9EK6 - chains G and H of the 4 polymer chains in the assembly; structure by X-ray diffraction, 2.22 A resolution.

Chain G:
Protein: TCR alpha
From: Homo sapiens
Chain sequence (204 residues; numbered 0 to 203; the number before each row is that of its first residue; numbering starts at 0):
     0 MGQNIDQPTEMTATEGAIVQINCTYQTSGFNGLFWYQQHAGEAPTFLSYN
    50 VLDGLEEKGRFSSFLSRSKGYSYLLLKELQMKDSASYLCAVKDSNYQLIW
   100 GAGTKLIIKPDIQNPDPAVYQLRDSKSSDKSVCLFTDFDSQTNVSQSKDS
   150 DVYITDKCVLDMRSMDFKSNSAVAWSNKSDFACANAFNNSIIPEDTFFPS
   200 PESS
Disordered / not traced: 0, 202-203
Disulfide bonds: Cys-22/Cys-88, Cys-132/Cys-182

Chain H:
Protein: TCR beta
From: Homo sapiens
Chain sequence (246 residues; row label = number of the first residue in the row; numbering starts at 0):
     0 MNAGVTQTPKFQVLKTGQSMTLQCAQDMNHNSMYWYRQDPGMGLRLIYYS
    50 ASEGTTDKGEVPNGYNVSRLNKREFSLRLESAAPSQTSVYFCASSVWTGE
   100 GSGELFFGEGSRLTVLEDLKNVFPPEVAVFEPSEAEISHTQKATLVCLAT
   150 GFYPDHVELSWWVNGKEVHSGVCTDPQPLKEQPALNDSRYALSSRLRVSA
   200 TFWQNPRNHFRCQVQFYGLSENDEWTQDRAKPVTQIVSAEAWGRAD
Disordered / not traced: 0, 245
Disulfide bonds: Cys-23/Cys-91, Cys-146/Cys-211
Metal / ion sites: Ca2+: Tyr-47, Pro-61, Tyr-64

Chain G / chain H interface:
Cross-chain cystine bridges: Cys-157(G)/Cys-172(H)
Pairs across the interface (89; chain G residue first):
  Phe-33(G) / Gly-100(H)
  Phe-33(G) / Ser-101(H)
  Phe-33(G) / Gly-102(H)
  Tyr-35(G) / Glu-103(H)
  Tyr-35(G) / Leu-104(H)  hydrogen bond (side chain-backbone)
  Gln-37(G) / Gln-37(H)  hydrogen bond
  Gln-37(G) / Phe-90(H)
  Glu-41(G) / Phe-90(H)
  Ala-42(G) / Phe-90(H)  hydrophobic
  Ala-42(G) / Phe-106(H)  hydrophobic
  Ala-42(G) / Gly-107(H)
  Pro-43(G) / Phe-106(H)
  Phe-45(G) / Glu-103(H)
  Tyr-48(G) / Gly-100(H)
  Tyr-48(G) / Ser-101(H)
  Lys-91(G) / Gly-100(H)  hydrogen bond (side chain-backbone)
  Lys-91(G) / Gly-102(H)  hydrogen bond (side chain-backbone)
  Tyr-95(G) / Gly-98(H)
  Leu-97(G) / Leu-104(H)  hydrophobic
  Trp-99(G) / Tyr-35(H)
  Trp-99(G) / Gly-42(H)
  Trp-99(G) / Leu-43(H)
  Trp-99(G) / Phe-106(H)  hydrophobic
  Gly-100(G) / Gly-42(H)
  Ala-101(G) / Met-41(H)
  Ala-101(G) / Gly-42(H)
  Asp-115(G) / His-138(H)  salt bridge
  Asp-115(G) / Thr-139(H)
  Tyr-119(G) / Ser-132(H)
  Tyr-119(G) / Ala-134(H)
  Tyr-119(G) / Glu-135(H)
  Tyr-119(G) / His-138(H)
  Tyr-119(G) / Thr-139(H)
  Gln-120(G) / Ser-132(H)
  Leu-121(G) / Phe-129(H)
  Leu-121(G) / Glu-130(H)
  Leu-121(G) / Thr-143(H)
  Leu-121(G) / Val-145(H)  hydrophobic
  Arg-122(G) / Phe-129(H)
  Arg-122(G) / Glu-130(H)  salt bridge
  Arg-122(G) / Pro-131(H)  hydrogen bond (side chain-backbone)
  Arg-122(G) / Trp-202(H)
  Arg-122(G) / Arg-243(H)
  Ser-124(G) / Val-128(H)
  Ser-124(G) / Phe-129(H)
  Ser-127(G) / Ala-127(H)
  Ser-127(G) / Phe-129(H)
  Lys-129(G) / Phe-129(H)
  Lys-129(G) / Leu-147(H)
  Lys-129(G) / Thr-149(H)
  Val-131(G) / Phe-129(H)  hydrophobic
  Val-131(G) / Leu-147(H)  hydrophobic
  Leu-133(G) / Thr-143(H)
  Thr-135(G) / Arg-196(H)
  Asp-136(G) / Thr-139(H)
  Asp-136(G) / Arg-196(H)  salt bridge
  Tyr-152(G) / Leu-178(H)  hydrophobic
  Tyr-152(G) / Glu-180(H)
  Ile-153(G) / Leu-178(H)
  Thr-154(G) / Asp-174(H)
  Thr-154(G) / Ser-192(H)  hydrogen bond
  Thr-154(G) / Arg-194(H)
  Asp-155(G) / Arg-194(H)
  Cys-157(G) / Cys-172(H)  disulfide
  Cys-157(G) / Thr-173(H)
  Cys-157(G) / Arg-194(H)
  Val-158(G) / Cys-172(H)  hydrogen bond (backbone-side chain)
  Leu-159(G) / Gly-170(H)
  Leu-159(G) / Cys-172(H)  hydrophobic
  Leu-159(G) / Arg-194(H)
  Leu-159(G) / Arg-196(H)
  Asp-160(G) / Gly-170(H)  hydrogen bond (backbone-backbone)
  Met-161(G) / Lys-141(H)
  Met-161(G) / Arg-196(H)
  Met-161(G) / Val-197(H)
  Met-161(G) / Ser-198(H)
  Arg-162(G) / Ser-169(H)  hydrogen bond (backbone-side chain)
  Met-164(G) / Lys-141(H)
  Phe-166(G) / Lys-141(H)
  Phe-166(G) / Arg-196(H)
  Ser-168(G) / Arg-196(H)  hydrogen bond
  Ser-170(G) / Arg-194(H)  hydrogen bond
  Ala-171(G) / Arg-194(H)
  Val-172(G) / Arg-194(H)
  Trp-174(G) / Leu-147(H)  hydrophobic
  Trp-174(G) / Thr-149(H)
  Trp-174(G) / Ala-190(H)  hydrophobic
  Phe-196(G) / His-138(H)
  Pro-198(G) / Ala-134(H)  hydrophobic
Other interface residues (no listed pair), chain G (50 interface residues in all): Asn-30, Leu-87, Asp-123, Ser-149, Ser-163
Other interface residues (no listed pair), chain H (49 interface residues in all): Gly-40, Glu-108, Ile-136, Leu-144, Val-171

Overview:
50 residues of chain G face 49 of chain H across their interface, with 1 disulfide bond, 11 hydrogen bonds and
3 salt bridges. Among the polar pairs are Asp-115(G)/His-138(H), Arg-122(G)/Glu-130(H) and
Asp-136(G)/Arg-196(H). The Ca2+ site is built by Tyr-47(H), Pro-61(H) and Tyr-64(H).
Here chain G is TCR alpha and chain H is TCR beta, both from Homo sapiens. Entry 9EK6 (Crystal structure of
MAIT TCR in complex with MR1-5FU) was determined by X-ray diffraction, deposited together with 9EK7.
